1FUO - chains A and B; structure by X-ray diffraction, 1.98 A resolution.

[Chain A (and B)]
Name: Fumarase C
Source organism: Escherichia coli
Notes: EC 4.2.1.2; chain B of this document is another copy of the same molecule, construct and numbering; everything in this record applies to it too
Reference sequence: P05042 (FUMC_ECOLI); residue numbers follow UniProt; this construct covers 1-467
Chain sequence (467 residues; each row starts with the number of its first residue):
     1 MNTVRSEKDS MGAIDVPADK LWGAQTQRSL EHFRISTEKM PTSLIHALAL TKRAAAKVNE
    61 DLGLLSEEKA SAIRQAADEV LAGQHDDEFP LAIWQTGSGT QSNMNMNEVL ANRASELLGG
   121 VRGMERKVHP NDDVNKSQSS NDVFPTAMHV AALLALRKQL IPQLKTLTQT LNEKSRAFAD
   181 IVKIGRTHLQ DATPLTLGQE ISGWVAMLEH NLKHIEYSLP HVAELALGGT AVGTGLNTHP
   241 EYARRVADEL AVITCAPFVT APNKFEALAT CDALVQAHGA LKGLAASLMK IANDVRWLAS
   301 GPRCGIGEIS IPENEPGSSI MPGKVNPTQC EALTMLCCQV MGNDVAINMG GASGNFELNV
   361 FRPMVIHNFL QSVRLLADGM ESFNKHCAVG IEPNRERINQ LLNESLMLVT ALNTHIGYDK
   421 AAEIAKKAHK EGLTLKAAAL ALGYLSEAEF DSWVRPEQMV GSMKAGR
Unresolved in the structure: 1-3, 460-467 (chain B: 317-320, 460-467)
Small-molecule neighbours: D-malate (MLT): Met124, Arg126, Val128, His129, Pro130, Asn131, Asp132
UniProt features mapped onto this chain:
  - active site: His188 (Proton donor/acceptor), Ser318
  - binding site (substrate): Ser98 to Thr100, Arg126, His129 to Asp132, Ser139 to Asn141, Thr187, Ser319, Lys324 to Asn326
  - site: Glu331 (Important for catalytic activity)

[Chain A / chain B interface]
Pairs across the interface - 81 pairs, chain A then chain B:
  Ile184(A) with Cys304(B), hydrophobic
  Arg186(A) with Cys304(B), hydrogen bond (side chain-backbone)
  Thr187(A) with Lys324(B), hydrogen bond
  His188(A) with Asn326(B); Pro327(B); Glu331(B), salt bridge
  Leu189(A) with Arg296(B); Trp297(B); Ser300(B); Gly301(B)
  Gln190(A) with Ala299(B); Ser300(B); Gly301(B), hydrogen bond (side chain-backbone); Gly323(B); Lys324(B); Val325(B), hydrogen bond (side chain-backbone); Asn326(B)
  Asp191(A) with Gly301(B), hydrogen bond (backbone-backbone); Pro302(B); Arg303(B), hydrogen bond (side chain-backbone); Cys304(B), hydrogen bond (side chain-backbone); Lys324(B)
  Arg296(A) with Leu189(B)
  Trp297(A) with Leu189(B); Trp297(B)
  Ala299(A) with Gln190(B)
  Ser300(A) with Leu189(B); Gln190(B)
  Gly301(A) with Leu189(B); Gln190(B), hydrogen bond (backbone-side chain); Asp191(B), hydrogen bond (backbone-backbone)
  Pro302(A) with Asp191(B)
  Arg303(A) with Asp191(B), hydrogen bond (backbone-side chain); Glu404(B), hydrogen bond (side chain-backbone); Ser405(B); Leu406(B); Ala428(B), hydrogen bond (side chain-backbone); His429(B); Gly432(B); Leu433(B), hydrogen bond (side chain-backbone)
  Cys304(A) with Ile184(B), hydrophobic; Arg186(B), hydrogen bond (backbone-side chain); Asp191(B), hydrogen bond (backbone-side chain); Leu401(B), hydrogen bond (side chain-backbone); Ser405(B)
  Ser319(A) with Tyr418(B); Ala422(B); Lys426(B), hydrogen bond (backbone-side chain)
  Ile320(A) with Val409(B); Asn413(B); Tyr418(B), hydrogen bond (backbone-side chain); Ala422(B), hydrophobic; Ala425(B)
  Met321(A) with Met407(B), hydrophobic
  Pro322(A) with Leu406(B); Ala425(B); Lys426(B); His429(B); Lys430(B)
  Gly323(A) with Gln190(B); His429(B)
  Lys324(A) with Thr187(B), hydrogen bond; His188(B); Gln190(B); Asp191(B)
  Val325(A) with Gln190(B), hydrogen bond (backbone-side chain)
  Asn326(A) with His188(B); Gln190(B)
  Pro327(A) with His188(B)
  Glu331(A) with His188(B), salt bridge
  Leu401(A) with Cys304(B), hydrogen bond (backbone-side chain)
  Glu404(A) with Arg303(B), hydrogen bond (backbone-side chain)
  Ser405(A) with Cys304(B)
  Leu406(A) with Arg303(B)
  Met407(A) with Met321(B), hydrophobic
  Ala425(A) with Pro322(B), hydrophobic
  Ala428(A) with Arg303(B), hydrogen bond (backbone-side chain)
  His429(A) with Arg303(B); Gly323(B)
  Gly432(A) with Arg303(B)
  Leu433(A) with Arg303(B), hydrogen bond (backbone-side chain)
Other interface residues (no listed pair), chain A (38 interface residues in all): Gly305, Val345, Met349
Other interface residues (no listed pair), chain B (44 interface residues in all): Gly305, Val345, Met349, Ala421, Thr434

[Overview]
38 residues of chain A face 44 of chain B across their interface; the contacts include 24 hydrogen bonds and 2
salt bridges. Polar pairs include His188(A)-Glu331(B), Arg186(A)-Cys304(B) and Thr187(A)-Lys324(B). Bound to
chain A: D-malate.
Both chains are Fumarase C (Escherichia coli). Entry 1FUO (Fumarase C with bound citrate) was determined by
X-ray diffraction (same publication as 1FUP and 1FUQ).
